PDB entry 9M8M | electron microscopy, 2.30 A resolution | chains C and M of the 36 polymer chains in the assembly

== Chain C ==
Protein: Photosynthetic reaction center cytochrome c subunit
Organism: Rhodothalassium salexigens DSM 2132
UniProtKB: A0A4R2PKR2 (A0A4R2PKR2_RHOSA); residue numbers follow UniProt; this construct covers 1-385
Sequence (385 residues; row label = number of the first residue in the row):
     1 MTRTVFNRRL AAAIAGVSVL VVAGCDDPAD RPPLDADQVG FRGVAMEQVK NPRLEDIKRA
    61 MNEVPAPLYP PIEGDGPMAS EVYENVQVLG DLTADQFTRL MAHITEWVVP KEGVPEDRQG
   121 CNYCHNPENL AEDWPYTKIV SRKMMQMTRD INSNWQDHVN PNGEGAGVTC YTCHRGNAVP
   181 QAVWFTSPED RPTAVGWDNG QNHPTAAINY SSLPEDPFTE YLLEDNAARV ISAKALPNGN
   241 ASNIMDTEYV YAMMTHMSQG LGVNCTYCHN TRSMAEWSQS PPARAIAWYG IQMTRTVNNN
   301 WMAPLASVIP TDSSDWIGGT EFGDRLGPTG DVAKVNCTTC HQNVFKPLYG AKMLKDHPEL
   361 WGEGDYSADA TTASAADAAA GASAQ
Unresolved in the structure: 1-24, 369-385
Disulfide bonds: C173-C340
Glycans and other covalent adducts: (2S)-3-hydroxypropane-1,2-diyl dihexadecanoate (Z41) linked to C25; palmitic acid (PLM) linked to C25; heme c (HEC) linked to C170, C173, C265, C268, C337, C340
Bound ions: heme Fe: M101, H125; heme c Fe site 1: M144, H174; heme c Fe site 2: H158, H341; Mg2+ site 1 near D190 (its only coordinating residue here); Mg2+ site 2: Q201, E248; heme c Fe site 3: M254, H269
Ligand contacts:
  - heme c (HEC), molecule 1: I104, V108, Y123, C124, Y136, T137, V140, S141, M144, M145, M147, T148, I151, V168, T169, H174, A178, V179, P180, V183, M302, I309, I317, D324, R325, V332, A333, K334, V335, T339, L360
  - heme c (HEC), molecule 2: H158, V159, P161, E164, G165, A166, G167, V168, L222, M253, M257, L261, Y267, A283, I286, A287, G290, I291, M293, T294, V335, N336, H341, F345, K346, P347
  - heme c (HEC), molecule 3: A227, A228, R229, V230, I231, V250, Y251, M254, T255, M257, S258, L261, V263, N264, Y267, H269, M274, A275, W277, R284, A287, W288, I291
  - heme (HEM): Y83, E84, N85, V86, Q87, V88, L89, F97, M101, I104, T105, V108, V109, C121, C124, H125, L130, A131, K138, S141, R142, M145

== Chain M ==
Protein: Reaction center protein M chain
Organism: Rhodothalassium salexigens DSM 2132
UniProtKB: A0A2L1K3U8 (A0A2L1K3U8_RHOSA); residue numbers follow UniProt; this construct covers 1-323
Sequence (323 residues; numbered 1 to 323; the number before each row is that of its first residue):
     1 MSEYQNIFTQ VQVRGPTYPG VPLPVGNEPR TGKPGFNYWL GKIGNAQLGP IYLGWLGVAS
    61 LLCGFVAIEI IGLNMAASVN WSPIEFIRQL PWLALEPPAP EYGLSLPPLQ EGGWWLMAGF
   121 FLTASIILWW VRSYRRAVQL GMGTHVAWAF ASAIWLYLVL GFIRPLLMGS WAEAVPFGIF
   181 PHLDWTAAFS IRYGNLFYNP FHMLSIAFLY GSTLLFAMHG ATILATSRFG GEREVEQIAD
   241 RGTATERAGL FWRWTMGFNA TMESIHRWAW WFAVLTTLTG GIGILLTGTV VDNWYLWGVK
   301 HGVAPAYPEV YPPTPDPAAM GGA
Unresolved in the structure: 1, 320-323
Bound ions: bacteriochlorophyll a Mg site 1 near H182 (its only coordinating residue here); bacteriochlorophyll a Mg site 2 near H202 (its only coordinating residue here); Fe ion: H219, E234, H266 (shared with 2 residues of chain L)
Ligand contacts:
  - Menaquinone 10 (A1L8Q): L214, L215, M218, H219, T222, T245, A248, G249, W252, M256, F258, N259, A260, T261, M262, I265, W268, F272
  - bacteriochlorophyll a (BCL), molecule 1: W55, A59, C63, F120, F121, A124, L128
  - bacteriochlorophyll a (BCL), molecule 2: L61, L62, F65
  - bacteriochlorophyll a (BCL), molecule 3: I68, Y157, L160, V175, I179, F180, H182, L183, W185, T186
  - bacteriochlorophyll a (BCL), molecule 4: I68, I71, L122, I126, F150, A153, I154, L156, Y157, L160, F177, W185, T186, A187, F189, S190, N195, L196, F197, H202, S205, I206, L209, Y210, T276, T277, G280, G281, I284
  - bacteriochlorophyll a (BCL), molecule 5: T186, F197, Y210
  - bacteriochlorophyll a (BCL), molecule 6: F197, H202, M203, I206, A207, Y210, G211, L214, F272
  - bacteriopheophytin a (BPH), molecule 1: S60, L61, G64, F65, I68, L122, S125, I126, W129, V146, A149, F150, A153, A273, V274, T277
  - bacteriopheophytin a (BPH), molecule 2: Y210, T213, L214, A217, M218, W252, T255, M256
  - spirilloxanthin (CRT): I68, E69, I71, G72, L73, M75, F86, L90, L106, W115, L116, G119, F120, T123, Y157, L158, L160, G161, F162, W171, V175, P176, F177, G178, I179, H182
  - ubiquinone-10 (U10), molecule 1: I7, F8, I43
  - ubiquinone-10 (U10), molecule 2: L73, A76, W81, S82, P83, F86
  - ubiquinone-10 (U10), molecule 3: I87, L90, P91, I179

== How chain C and chain M interact ==
Contacting residue pairs (115):
  V39(C) - V310(M)
  V39(C) - Y311(M)
  G40(C) - V310(M)
  F41(C) - P308(M)  hydrophobic
  F41(C) - V310(M)
  V44(C) - Y307(M)  hydrophobic
  M46(C) - Y311(M)
  T193(C) - Q110(M)
  A194(C) - L109(M)
  A194(C) - Q110(M)
  A194(C) - W114(M)  hydrogen bond (backbone-side chain)
  V195(C) - L73(M)
  V195(C) - N74(M)
  V195(C) - A77(M)
  V195(C) - W114(M)
  G196(C) - N74(M)  hydrogen bond (backbone-side chain)
  G196(C) - A77(M)
  G196(C) - S78(M)
  W197(C) - E96(M)
  W197(C) - P97(M)
  W197(C) - A99(M)
  W197(C) - Q110(M)
  W197(C) - E111(M)
  W197(C) - G112(M)
  N199(C) - E96(M)  hydrogen bond
  Q201(C) - E96(M)  hydrogen bond
  N202(C) - W92(M)
  N202(C) - L93(M)
  N202(C) - A94(M)
  N202(C) - E96(M)  hydrogen bond
  N202(C) - P181(M)
  H203(C) - S78(M)  hydrogen bond (side chain-backbone)
  H203(C) - V79(M)
  H203(C) - Q89(M)  hydrogen bond
  H203(C) - L93(M)
  P204(C) - Q89(M)
  P204(C) - W92(M)
  Y210(C) - W92(M)  hydrogen bond (backbone-side chain)
  S211(C) - W92(M)
  S212(C) - W92(M)  hydrogen bond (side chain-backbone)
  S212(C) - F180(M)
  S212(C) - P181(M)
  S212(C) - D184(M)
  L213(C) - D184(M)  hydrogen bond (backbone-side chain)
  R229(C) - D316(M)  salt bridge
  R229(C) - A318(M)
  V230(C) - R192(M)
  I231(C) - I191(M)
  I231(C) - R192(M)
  I231(C) - N293(M)
  S232(C) - R192(M)
  S232(C) - D292(M)  hydrogen bond
  S232(C) - N293(M)  hydrogen bond (backbone-side chain)
  S232(C) - L296(M)
  A233(C) - L296(M)
  K234(C) - N293(M)
  K234(C) - L296(M)
  A235(C) - V291(M)
  A235(C) - D292(M)  hydrogen bond (backbone-backbone)
  A235(C) - N293(M)  hydrogen bond (backbone-backbone)
  A235(C) - L296(M)
  A235(C) - W297(M)
  L236(C) - V290(M)
  P237(C) - T289(M)
  P237(C) - V290(M)
  P237(C) - V291(M)
  P237(C) - D292(M)
  N240(C) - R192(M)
  N240(C) - D292(M)
  S242(C) - R192(M)  hydrogen bond (backbone-side chain)
  N243(C) - P100(M)
  N243(C) - E173(M)
  I244(C) - R164(M)
  I244(C) - E173(M)  hydrogen bond (backbone-side chain)
  I244(C) - W185(M)
  I244(C) - A188(M)  hydrophobic
  I244(C) - F189(M)  hydrophobic
  M245(C) - E96(M)
  M245(C) - P97(M)
  M245(C) - P98(M)
  M245(C) - P100(M)
  M245(C) - A172(M)  hydrophobic
  T247(C) - A188(M)  hydrogen bond (side chain-backbone)
  T247(C) - R192(M)
  E248(C) - W185(M)
  E248(C) - A188(M)
  Y251(C) - A187(M)  hydrophobic
  Y251(C) - I191(M)  hydrophobic
  R272(C) - N195(M)  hydrogen bond (backbone-side chain)
  R272(C) - Y198(M)  hydrogen bond
  R272(C) - Y295(M)
  R272(C) - P305(M)  hydrogen bond (side chain-backbone)
  R272(C) - Y307(M)
  S273(C) - Y295(M)
  E276(C) - Y295(M)
  E276(C) - L296(M)
  W277(C) - T314(M)  hydrogen bond (backbone-backbone)
  W277(C) - P315(M)
  W277(C) - D316(M)  hydrogen bond
  W277(C) - P317(M)
  S278(C) - P313(M)
  S278(C) - T314(M)
  Q279(C) - Y295(M)  hydrogen bond
  Q279(C) - Y311(M)  hydrogen bond (backbone-side chain)
  S280(C) - Y311(M)
  S280(C) - T314(M)  hydrogen bond (backbone-side chain)
  P281(C) - Y311(M)
  P281(C) - T314(M)  hydrogen bond (backbone-side chain)
  P282(C) - Y311(M)
  P282(C) - T314(M)
  A285(C) - T314(M)
  A285(C) - P317(M)  hydrophobic
  W288(C) - P317(M)  hydrophobic
  W288(C) - A318(M)  hydrophobic
  Y289(C) - P317(M)
Also at the interface, not in a pair above, chain C (53 interface residues in all): P192, D198, N270, T271, M274
Also at the interface, not in a pair above, chain M (59 interface residues in all): P91, Y193, G288, K300, A304, E309, P312

== In short ==
53 residues of chain C face 59 of chain M across their interface; the contacts include 26 hydrogen bonds and 1
salt bridge. Polar contacts include R229(C)-D316(M), A194(C)-W114(M) and G196(C)-N74(M). Ligands of chain C:
heme.
Chain C is Photosynthetic reaction center cytochrome c subunit and chain M is Reaction center protein M chain,
both from Rhodothalassium salexigens DSM 2132; the structure, Structure of photosynthetic LH1-RC complex the
Halophilic Nonsulfur Purple Bacterium, Rhodothalassium salexigens, was determined by electron microscopy.
